Entry 3EF0 (X-ray diffraction, 2.10 A resolution); this record covers chain A.

Chain A:
Name: RNA polymerase II subunit A C-terminal domain phosphatase
Organism: Schizosaccharomyces pombe
Notes: EC 3.1.3.16; fragment: FCP1 homology domain, Catalytically active fragment
Reference sequence: Q9P376 (FCP1_SCHPO); the construct has insertions or renumbered stretches relative to UniProt, so the offset changes along the chain: 149-326 = UniProt 149-326; 389-391 = UniProt 327-329; 394-580 = UniProt 394-580
Amino-acid sequence (372 residues; numbered 147 to 580; 62 numbers in that range are skipped by the numbering (no residue carries them; nothing is unmodelled there); the number before each row is that of its first residue):
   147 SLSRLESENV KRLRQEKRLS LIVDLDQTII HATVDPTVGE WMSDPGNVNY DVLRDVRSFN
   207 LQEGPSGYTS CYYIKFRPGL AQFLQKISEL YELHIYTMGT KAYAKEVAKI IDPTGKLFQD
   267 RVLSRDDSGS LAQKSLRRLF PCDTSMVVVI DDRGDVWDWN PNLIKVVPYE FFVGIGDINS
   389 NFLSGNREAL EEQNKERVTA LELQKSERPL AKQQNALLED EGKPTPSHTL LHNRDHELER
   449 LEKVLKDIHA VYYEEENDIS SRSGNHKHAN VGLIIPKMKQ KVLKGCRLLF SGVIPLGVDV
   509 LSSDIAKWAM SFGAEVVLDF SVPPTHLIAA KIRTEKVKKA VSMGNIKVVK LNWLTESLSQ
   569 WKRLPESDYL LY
Unresolved in the structure: 147-149, 389-396
Construct notes: expression tag (147-148); insertion (392-393)
UniProt features mapped onto this chain:
  - active site: Asp170, Asp172
Small-molecule neighbours:
  - tetrafluoroaluminate (ALF): Asp170, Leu171, Asp172, Tyr242, Thr243, Met244, Lys280, Asp297, Asp298, Arg299, Asp323
  - Mg2+ (MG): Asp170, Asp172, Gln173, Thr174, Asp297, Asp298, Arg299, Asp323
What the authors report for this chain:
  - Mg2+ coordination: Asp170, Asp172, Asp298
  - Mg2+ coordination through a water molecule: Asp297, Asp323
  - catalytic residues: Asp170, Asp172, Thr243, Lys280, Asp297, Asp298
  - binding site for tetrafluoroaluminate: Asp170, Thr243, Lys280, Arg299
  - conformationally variable residues (side-chain flip): Arg299
  - contacts within the chain: Asp170-Lys280 (salt bridge), Arg299-Asp301 (water-mediated contact)
  - mutagenesis - Y214A, D323A, N325A, L409A, S499A/T542V/K544A, I513E: unchanged catalytic activity
  - mutagenesis - M244A, W305S, K311E, V313D, P314D, I324A, R405A, S499A/T542V/K544A: decreased catalytic activity
  - mutagenesis - M244E: abolished catalytic activity
  - mutagenesis - R271A, R299A, W516S: decreased catalytic activity on Ser5
  - mutagenesis - R271A (2- to 3-fold), R299A (2- to 3-fold), R299E (8.5-fold), W516S (2- to 3-fold): decreased catalytic activity on Ser2
  - specificity-determining residues: Arg271, Arg299, Trp516
  - mutagenesis - R299E: abolished catalytic activity on Ser5
  - mutagenesis - D172A, D172E, D172N, T243A, T243V, K280A, K280Q, K280R, D297A, D297E, D297N, D298A, D298E: abolished catalytic activity (citing earlier work)
  - mutagenesis - T243S, D298N: decreased catalytic activity (citing earlier work)
  - mutagenesis - R271A, R299A, W516S: decreased catalytic activity (Ser5 phosphatase activity)
  - mutagenesis - R271A (2- to 3-fold), R299A (2- to 3-fold), R299E (8.5-fold), W516S (2- to 3-fold): decreased catalytic activity (Ser2 phosphatase activity)
  - mutagenesis - R299E: abolished catalytic activity (Ser5 phosphatase activity)

Overview:
Ligands of chain A: tetrafluoroaluminate and Mg2+. From UniProt: active-site residues Asp170 and Asp172. From
the paper: catalytic residues Asp170, Asp172 and Thr243 among others; M244E, D172A and D172E, among others,
abolish catalytic activity; 33 substitutions were tested in all.
Chain A is RNA polymerase II subunit A C-terminal domain phosphatase (Schizosaccharomyces pombe); the
structure, The Structure of Fcp1, an essential RNA polymerase II CTD phosphatase, was determined by X-ray
diffraction, deposited together with 3EF1.
